3DHM - chain A; structure by X-ray diffraction, 1.80 A resolution.

[Chain A]
Protein: Beta-2-microglobulin
Organism: Homo sapiens
UniProtKB: P61769 (B2MG_HUMAN); residues 1-99 here correspond to UniProt positions 21-119 (UniProt number = residue number + 20)
Sequence (100 residues; numbered 0 to 99; the number before each row is that of its first residue; numbering starts at 0):
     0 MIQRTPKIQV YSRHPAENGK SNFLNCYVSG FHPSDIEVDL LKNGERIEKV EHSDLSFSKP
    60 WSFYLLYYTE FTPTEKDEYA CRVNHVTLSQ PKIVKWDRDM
Differences from the reference sequence: initiating methionine (0); engineered mutation Pro59 (Asp79 in P61769)
Curated features (UniProtKB/Swiss-Prot):
  - modified residue: Gln2 (Pyrrolidone carboxylic acid)
  - glycosylation: Ile1 (N-linked (Glc) (glycation) isoleucine), Lys19 (N-linked (Glc) (glycation) lysine), Lys41 (N-linked (Glc) (glycation) lysine), Lys48 (N-linked (Glc) (glycation) lysine), Lys58 (N-linked (Glc) (glycation) lysine), Lys91 (N-linked (Glc) (glycation) lysine), Lys94 (N-linked (Glc) (glycation) lysine)
Disulfides: Cys25-Cys80

[Summary]
Chain A is Beta-2-microglobulin (Homo sapiens); the structure, Beta 2 microglobulin mutant D59P, was
determined by X-ray diffraction (same publication as 3DHJ).
